Entry 5TYH (X-ray diffraction, 2.10 A resolution); this record covers chain A.

Chain A:
Molecule: UDP-N-acetylbacillosamine N-acetyltransferase
From: Campylobacter jejuni subsp. jejuni serotype O:2 (strain ATCC 700819 / NCTC 11168)
Notes: EC 2.3.1.203
UniProt: Q0P9D1 (PGLD_CAMJE); numbering as in UniProt (aligned over 1-195)
Sequence (198 residues; each row starts with the number of its first residue; numbers below 1 keep their minus sign (Gly-2 is residue -2)):
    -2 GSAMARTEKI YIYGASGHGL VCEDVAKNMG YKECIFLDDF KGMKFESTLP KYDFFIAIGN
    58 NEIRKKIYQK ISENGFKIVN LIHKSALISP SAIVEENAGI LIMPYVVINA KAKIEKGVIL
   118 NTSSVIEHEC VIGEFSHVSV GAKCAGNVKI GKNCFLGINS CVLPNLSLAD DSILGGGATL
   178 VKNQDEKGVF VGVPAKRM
Not modelled in the structure: -2 to 1, 11-13, 36-41
Construct notes: expression tag (-2 to 0)
Residues lining bound ligands:
  - 3-(furan-2-yl)-1H-pyrazole-5-carboxylic acid (7O4), molecule 1: Asp21, Asn25, His80, Leu84, Ile85, Ser86, Met100, Pro101, Val104, Ile105, Asn106
  - 3-(furan-2-yl)-1H-pyrazole-5-carboxylic acid (7O4), molecule 2: Asn118, Glu124, His134, Ser136, Val137, Ala142, Phe152, Gly154, Ile155, Leu160, Pro161, Gly172, Gly173
Swiss-Prot annotation at these positions:
  - active site: His125 (Proton acceptor)
  - binding site (substrate): Ser13 to His15, Asp35, Asp36, Gly56
  - binding site (acetyl-CoA): His134, Ile155, Gly173
  - site: Glu126 (Increases basicity of active site His)
From the paper describing this entry:
  - catalytic residues: Asn118, His134 (citing earlier work)

Summary:
Bound to chain A: 3-(furan-2-yl)-1H-pyrazole-5-carboxylic acid. Curated annotation (UniProt) lists active-site
residue His125, 6 substrate-binding residues and 3 acetyl-CoA-binding residues. From the paper: catalytic
residues Asn118 and His134.
Chain A is UDP-N-acetylbacillosamine N-acetyltransferase (Campylobacter jejuni subsp. jejuni serotype O:2
(strain ATCC 700819 / NCTC 11168)); the structure, PglD from Campylobacter jejuni NCTC 11168 in complex with
5-(2-furanyl)-1H-pyrazole-3-carboxylic acid, was determined by X-ray diffraction (same publication as 5T2Y).
